3J9R - chains M and f of the 36 polymer chains in the assembly; structure by electron microscopy, 3.90 A resolution.

# Chain M (and f)
Name: sheath
Source organism: Pseudomonas aeruginosa
Notes: chain f of this document is another copy of the same molecule, construct and numbering; everything in this record applies to it too
UniProt: Q9S574 (Q9S574_PSEAI); numbering as in UniProt (aligned over 1-386)
Sequence (386 residues; row label = number of the first residue in the row):
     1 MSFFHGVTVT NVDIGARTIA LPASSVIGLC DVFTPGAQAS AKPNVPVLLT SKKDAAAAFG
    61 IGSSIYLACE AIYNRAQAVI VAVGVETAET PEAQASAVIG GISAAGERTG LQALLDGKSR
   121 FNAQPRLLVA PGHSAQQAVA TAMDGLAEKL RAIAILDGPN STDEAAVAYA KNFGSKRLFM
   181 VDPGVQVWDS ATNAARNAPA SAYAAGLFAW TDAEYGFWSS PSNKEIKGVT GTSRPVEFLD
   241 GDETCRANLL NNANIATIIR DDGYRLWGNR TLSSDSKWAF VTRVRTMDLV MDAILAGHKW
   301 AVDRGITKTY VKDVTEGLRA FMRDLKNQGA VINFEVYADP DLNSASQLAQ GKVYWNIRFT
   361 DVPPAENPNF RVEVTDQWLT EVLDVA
Unresolved in the structure: 1, 385-386

# Chain M / chain f interface
Residue-residue contacts (32):
  Glu164(M) - Arg120(f)  salt bridge
  Glu164(M) - Phe121(f)
  Val167(M) - Asn122(f)
  Lys171(M) - Ser119(f)
  Lys176(M) - Asn11(f)
  Leu239(M) - Gln77(f)
  Asp242(M) - Gln77(f)
  Thr244(M) - Thr50(f)  hydrogen bond (backbone-side chain)
  Thr244(M) - Gln77(f)  hydrogen bond
  Thr244(M) - Ala78(f)
  Arg246(M) - Leu48(f)
  Arg246(M) - Leu49(f)
  Arg246(M) - Thr50(f)
  Arg246(M) - Asp54(f)  salt bridge
  Leu249(M) - Val79(f)  hydrophobic
  Ala253(M) - Asn122(f)
  Asp275(M) - Trp300(f)
  Ser276(M) - Arg17(f)
  Ser276(M) - Thr18(f)  hydrogen bond (side chain-backbone)
  Lys277(M) - Asp13(f)
  Lys277(M) - Ile14(f)  hydrogen bond (side chain-backbone)
  Lys277(M) - Arg17(f)
  Trp278(M) - Asn11(f)
  Trp278(M) - Asp13(f)  hydrogen bond
  Met287(M) - Asn11(f)
  Met291(M) - Val9(f)
  Met291(M) - Asn11(f)
  Leu295(M) - Val7(f)
  Leu295(M) - Val9(f)  hydrophobic
  Val302(M) - Gly6(f)
  Asp303(M) - His5(f)  salt bridge
  Lys352(M) - Ser2(f)  hydrogen bond (side chain-backbone)
Also at the interface, not in a pair above, chain M (25 interface residues in all): Glu237, Glu243, Cys245, Ile294, His298
Also at the interface, not in a pair above, chain f (26 interface residues in all): Phe3, Gly15, Ser51, Ala213

# In short
The interface between chain M and chain f involves 25 residues on one side and 26 on the other; the contacts
include 6 hydrogen bonds and 3 salt bridges. Polar pairs include Glu164(M)-Arg120(f), Arg246(M)-Asp54(f) and
Asp303(M)-His5(f).
Both chains are sheath (Pseudomonas aeruginosa). Entry 3J9R (Atomic structures of a bactericidal contractile
nanotube in its pre- and post-contraction states) was determined by electron microscopy (same publication as
3J9Q).
